1LZX - chains A and B; structure by X-ray diffraction, 2.00 A resolution.

# Chain A (and B)
Protein: Nitric-oxide synthase
From: Rattus norvegicus
Notes: EC 1.14.13.39; fragment: heme domain; chain B of this document is another copy of the same molecule, construct and numbering; everything in this record applies to it too
UniProtKB: P29476 (NOS1_RAT); numbering as in UniProt (aligned over 299-717)
Sequence (419 residues; each row starts with the number of its first residue):
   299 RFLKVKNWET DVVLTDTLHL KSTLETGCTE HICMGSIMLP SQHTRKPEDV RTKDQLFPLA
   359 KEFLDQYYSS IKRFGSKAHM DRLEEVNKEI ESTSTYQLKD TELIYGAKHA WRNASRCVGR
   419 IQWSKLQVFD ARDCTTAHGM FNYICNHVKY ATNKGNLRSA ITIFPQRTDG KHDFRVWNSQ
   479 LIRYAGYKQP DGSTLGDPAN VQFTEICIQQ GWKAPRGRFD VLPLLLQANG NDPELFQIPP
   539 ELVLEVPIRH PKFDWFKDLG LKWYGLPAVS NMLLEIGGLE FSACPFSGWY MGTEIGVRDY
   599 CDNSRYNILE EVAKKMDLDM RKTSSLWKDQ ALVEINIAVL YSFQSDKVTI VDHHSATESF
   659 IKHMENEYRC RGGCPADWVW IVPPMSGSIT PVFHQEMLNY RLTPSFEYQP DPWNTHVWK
Unresolved in the structure: 339-349, 717 (chain B: 339-347)
Metal / ion sites: Zn2+: Cys326, Cys331 (shared with Cys326(B), Cys331(B) of chain B); heme Fe near Cys415 (its only coordinating residue here)
Residues lining bound ligands:
  - tetrahydrobiopterin (H4B), molecule 1: Trp306, Trp676, Phe691, His692, Gln693, Glu694
  - tetrahydrobiopterin (H4B), molecule 2: Ser334, Met336, Arg596, Val677, Trp678
  - N-omega-hydroxy-L-arginine (HAR): Gln478, Tyr562, Pro565, Val567, Ser585, Gly586, Trp587, Tyr588, Glu592, Asp597
  - heme (HEM): Trp409, Ala412, Arg414, Cys415, Val416, Gly417, Gln420, Leu424, Ser457, Met570, Phe584, Ser585, Gly586, Trp587, Met589, Glu592, Val649, Trp678, Phe704, Tyr706
Curated features (UniProtKB/Swiss-Prot):
  - binding site ((6R)-L-erythro-5,6,7,8-tetrahydrobiopterin): Ser334, Val677, Trp678, Phe691
  - binding site (heme b): Cys415, Tyr706
  - binding site (L-arginine): Gln478, Trp587, Tyr588, Glu592
  - mutagenesis: Tyr588 (Y588F: No decrease in nitric-oxide synthase activity; Y588H: 50% decrease of nitric-oxide synthase activity; Y588S: 30% decrease of nitric-oxide synthase activity)

# Chain A / chain B interface
Contacting residue pairs - 125 pairs, chain A then chain B:
  Leu301(A) with Ile330(B), hydrophobic
  Trp306(A) with Met336(B); Leu337(B), hydrophobic
  Glu307(A) with Asn601(B), hydrogen bond; Ser602(B), hydrogen bond (backbone-side chain)
  Ser320(A) with His329(B)
  Thr321(A) with His329(B)
  Leu322(A) with His329(B)
  Glu323(A) with Glu328(B)
  Thr324(A) with Thr327(B), hydrogen bond (side chain-backbone); Glu328(B), hydrogen bond (backbone-backbone); His329(B); Ile330(B)
  Cys326(A) with Cys326(B), hydrophobic; Thr327(B); Glu328(B); Cys331(B), hydrophobic
  Thr327(A) with Thr324(B), hydrogen bond (backbone-side chain); Cys326(B)
  Glu328(A) with Leu322(B); Glu323(B); Thr324(B), hydrogen bond (backbone-backbone); Cys326(B), hydrogen bond (backbone-backbone)
  His329(A) with Ser320(B), hydrogen bond (backbone-side chain); Thr321(B); Leu322(B); Thr324(B); Tyr698(B)
  Ile330(A) with Leu301(B), hydrophobic; His317(B); Thr324(B); Leu696(B), hydrophobic; Asn697(B); Tyr698(B), hydrophobic
  Cys331(A) with Cys326(B), hydrophobic; Cys331(B), hydrophobic; Leu696(B); Asn697(B), hydrogen bond (backbone-backbone)
  Met332(A) with Leu301(B), hydrophobic; Leu696(B), hydrophobic
  Gly333(A) with Cys331(B)
  Ser334(A) with Trp676(B); Glu694(B); Met695(B), hydrogen bond (side chain-backbone)
  Ile335(A) with Glu694(B)
  Met336(A) with Trp306(B), hydrophobic; Glu694(B), hydrogen bond (backbone-side chain)
  Val595(A) with Ser686(B)
  Arg596(A) with Ser686(B); Phe691(B); His692(B)
  Asp600(A) with His692(B)
  Asn601(A) with Glu307(B)
  Leu607(A) with Ile687(B), hydrophobic
  Lys620(A) with Gln642(B), hydrogen bond
  Thr621(A) with Asp650(B), hydrogen bond; His652(B); Ser653(B), hydrogen bond
  Ser622(A) with Leu638(B); Gln642(B), hydrogen bond; Asp650(B)
  Ser623(A) with Ile635(B)
  Leu624(A) with Val631(B); Asn634(B); Ile635(B); Leu638(B), hydrophobic; His651(B)
  Lys626(A) with Ile687(B)
  Asp627(A) with His651(B), salt bridge; His652(B), salt bridge; Met683(B); Ser684(B), hydrogen bond
  Gln628(A) with Val631(B); Glu632(B), hydrogen bond; Ile635(B)
  Leu630(A) with Ile687(B), hydrophobic
  Val631(A) with Leu624(B); Asp627(B); Gln628(B); Val631(B), hydrophobic
  Glu632(A) with Gln628(B), hydrogen bond
  Asn634(A) with Leu624(B)
  Ile635(A) with Ser623(B); Leu624(B), hydrophobic; Gln628(B)
  Leu638(A) with Ser622(B); Leu624(B), hydrophobic
  Gln642(A) with Ser622(B), hydrogen bond
  Asp650(A) with Thr621(B), hydrogen bond; Ser622(B)
  His651(A) with Leu624(B); Asp627(B), salt bridge
  His652(A) with Thr621(B); Asp627(B), salt bridge
  Trp676(A) with Ser334(B); Val677(B), hydrophobic
  Val677(A) with Trp676(B), hydrophobic
  Pro682(A) with Ser684(B); Gly685(B), hydrogen bond (backbone-backbone); Ser686(B), hydrogen bond (backbone-backbone)
  Met683(A) with Asp627(B); Ser684(B)
  Ser684(A) with Asp627(B), hydrogen bond; Pro682(B); Met683(B); Ser684(B)
  Gly685(A) with Pro682(B), hydrogen bond (backbone-backbone)
  Ser686(A) with Val595(B); Arg596(B); Pro682(B), hydrogen bond (backbone-backbone)
  Ile687(A) with Leu607(B), hydrophobic; Leu630(B), hydrophobic
  Phe691(A) with Arg596(B)
  His692(A) with Arg596(B); Asp600(B), salt bridge
  Glu694(A) with Ser334(B); Ile335(B); Met336(B), hydrogen bond (side chain-backbone)
  Met695(A) with Ser334(B), hydrogen bond (backbone-side chain)
  Leu696(A) with Ile330(B), hydrophobic; Cys331(B); Met332(B), hydrophobic
  Asn697(A) with Ile330(B); Cys331(B), hydrogen bond (backbone-backbone)
  Tyr698(A) with His329(B)
Other interface residues (no listed pair), chain A (63 interface residues in all): Val303, His317, Leu337, Ser602, Ser653, Gln693
Other interface residues (no listed pair), chain B (63 interface residues in all): Lys302, Val303, Gly333, Lys626, Gln693

# In short
The chain A/chain B interface involves 63 residues from each chain, with 28 hydrogen bonds and 5 salt bridges.
Polar contacts include Asp627(A)-His651(B), Asp627(A)-His652(B) and His692(A)-Asp600(B). Bound to chain A:
heme, tetrahydrobiopterin and N-omega-hydroxy-L-arginine.
Chain A and chain B are both Nitric-oxide synthase (Rattus norvegicus); the structure, Rat neuronal NOS heme
domain with NG-hydroxy-L-arginine bound, was determined by X-ray diffraction (same publication as 1LZZ and
1M00).
